Entry 7WMP (electron microscopy, 3.60 A resolution); this record covers chains a and n of the 36 polymer chains in the assembly.

# Chain a
Molecule: Portal protein
Source organism: Helicobacter phage KHP30
UniProt: I7HHN4 (PORTL_BPKHP); numbering as in UniProt (aligned over 1-602)
Sequence (602 residues; each row starts with the number of its first residue):
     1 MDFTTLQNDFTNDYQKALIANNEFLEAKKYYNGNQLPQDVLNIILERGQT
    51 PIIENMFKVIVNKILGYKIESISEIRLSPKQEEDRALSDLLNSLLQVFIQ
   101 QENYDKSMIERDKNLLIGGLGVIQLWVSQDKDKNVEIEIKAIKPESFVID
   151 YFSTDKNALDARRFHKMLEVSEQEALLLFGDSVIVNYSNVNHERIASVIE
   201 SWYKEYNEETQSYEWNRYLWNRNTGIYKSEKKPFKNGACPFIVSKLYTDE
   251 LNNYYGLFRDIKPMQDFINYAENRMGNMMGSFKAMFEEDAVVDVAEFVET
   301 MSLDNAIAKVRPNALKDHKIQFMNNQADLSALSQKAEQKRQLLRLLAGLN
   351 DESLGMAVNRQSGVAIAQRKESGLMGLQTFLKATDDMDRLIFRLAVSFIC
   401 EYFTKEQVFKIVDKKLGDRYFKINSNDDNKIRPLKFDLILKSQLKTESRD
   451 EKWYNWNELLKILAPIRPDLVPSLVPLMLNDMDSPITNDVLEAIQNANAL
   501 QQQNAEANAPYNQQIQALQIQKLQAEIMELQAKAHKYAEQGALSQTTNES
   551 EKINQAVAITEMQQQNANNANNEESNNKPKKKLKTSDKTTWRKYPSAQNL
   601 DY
Not modelled in the structure: 423-426, 564-602

# Chain n
Molecule: Adaptor protein gp12
Source organism: Helicobacter phage KHP30
UniProt: I7HHN3 (I7HHN3_BPKHP); residues 1-195 here = UniProt positions 1-195
Sequence (195 residues; each row starts with the number of its first residue):
     1 MIEVSEVIAKVRERLNDNEVGNYEILDSVLVENINQALLKICLEFRLKKA
    51 ITRSLITEEERFLTLNNLLGIESVKLDKKEIESRNTIEKDTGELELLILS
   101 DRISVTPFKIGELEVVYYTYEEIRNILETIKLPKICLDVLVYSVLCNLLE
   151 IPNNETNFSVLANYKQLLKLAKDNLTNYLSLMYSKNIHFSKVVRV

# Chain a / chain n interface
Contacting residue pairs (11; chain a residue first):
  Asp39(a) - Arg194(n)  salt bridge
  Val40(a) - Arg194(n)
  Val40(a) - Val195(n)
  Ile43(a) - Arg194(n)
  Arg47(a) - Val195(n)
  Tyr270(a) - Val193(n)
  Tyr270(a) - Val195(n)
  Arg274(a) - Val193(n)
  Arg274(a) - Val195(n)
  Glu288(a) - Glu44(n)
  Glu288(a) - Arg46(n)  salt bridge
Interface residues without a listed pair, chain a (11 interface residues in all): Pro37, Ile44, Asn273, Asn277

# In short
11 residues of chain a and 5 residues of chain n are in contact, with 2 salt bridges. Polar pairs include
Asp39(a)-Arg194(n) and Glu288(a)-Arg46(n).
Chain a is Portal protein and chain n is Adaptor protein gp12, both from Helicobacter phage KHP30; the
structure, Tail structure of Helicobacter pylori bacteriophage KHP30, was determined by electron microscopy.
